PDB entry 8HIG | X-ray diffraction, 2.33 A resolution | chains A and D of the 4 polymer chains in the assembly

[Chain A]
Molecule: DNA-binding response OmpR family regulator
From: Saccharopolyspora erythraea NRRL 2338
Reference sequence: A4FQD5 (A4FQD5_SACEN); the author numbering skips numbers that UniProt does not, so the offset changes along the chain: 0-122 = UniProt 1-123; 124-256 = UniProt 124-256
Chain sequence (256 residues; row label = number of the first residue in the row; note: 1 number in that range is skipped by the numbering (no residue carries it; nothing is unmodelled there); numbering starts at 0):
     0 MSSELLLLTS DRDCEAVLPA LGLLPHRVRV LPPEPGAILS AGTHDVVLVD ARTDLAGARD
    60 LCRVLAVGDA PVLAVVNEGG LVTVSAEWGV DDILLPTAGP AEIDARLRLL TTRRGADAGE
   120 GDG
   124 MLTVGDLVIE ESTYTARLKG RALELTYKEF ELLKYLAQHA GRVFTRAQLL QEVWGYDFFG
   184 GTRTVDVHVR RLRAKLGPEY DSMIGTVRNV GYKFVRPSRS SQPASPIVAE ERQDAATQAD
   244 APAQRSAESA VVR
Disordered / not traced: 0-119, 180-182, 222-256

[Chain D]
Molecule: 20-nt DNA strand
Sequence (20 nucleotides; numbered 1 to 20; the number before each row is that of its first residue):
     1 ACGTAACATC GCGGTAACAC

[How chain A and chain D interact]
Pairs across the interface (16; chain A residue first):
  Thr149(A) - DC12(D)  sugar contact
  Thr149(A) - DG13(D)  hydrogen bond to the phosphate
  Tyr150(A) - DG13(D)  phosphate contact
  Lys151(A) - DG13(D)  salt bridge to the phosphate
  Lys151(A) - DG14(D)  salt bridge to the phosphate
  Trp177(A) - DG14(D)  hydrogen bond to the phosphate
  Gly184(A) - DT15(D)  phosphate contact
  Arg186(A) - DA17(D)  base contact
  Thr187(A) - DG13(D)  phosphate contact
  Thr187(A) - DG14(D)  phosphate contact
  Thr187(A) - DT15(D)  phosphate contact
  Val190(A) - DT15(D)  base contact
  His191(A) - DG13(D)  sugar contact
  His191(A) - DG14(D)  phosphate contact
  Arg194(A) - DG13(D)  base contact
  Arg194(A) - DG14(D)  hydrogen bond to the base
Other interface residues (no listed pair), chain D (6 interface residues in all): DA16

[In short]
Chain A and chain D form an interface of 10 and 6 residues respectively; the contacts include 3 hydrogen bonds
and 2 salt bridges. Polar contacts include Arg194(A)-DG14(D), Thr149(A)-DG13(D) and Trp177(A)-DG14(D).
Here chain A is DNA-binding response OmpR family regulator (Saccharopolyspora erythraea NRRL 2338) and chain D
is a 20-nt DNA strand. Entry 8HIG (Co-crystal structure of C-terminal DNA binding domain of Saccharopolyspora
erythraea GlnR in complex with its cognate ...) was determined by X-ray diffraction.
